6YGE - chains B and A; structure by X-ray diffraction, 1.60 A resolution.

== Chain B (and A) ==
Name: AfNADase
Source organism: Aspergillus fumigatus Af293
Notes: chain A of this document is another copy of the same molecule, construct and numbering; everything in this record applies to it too
Reference sequence: Q4WL81 (Q4WL81_ASPFU); residues 1-234 here = UniProt positions 1-234
Sequence (248 residues; row label = number of the first residue in the row):
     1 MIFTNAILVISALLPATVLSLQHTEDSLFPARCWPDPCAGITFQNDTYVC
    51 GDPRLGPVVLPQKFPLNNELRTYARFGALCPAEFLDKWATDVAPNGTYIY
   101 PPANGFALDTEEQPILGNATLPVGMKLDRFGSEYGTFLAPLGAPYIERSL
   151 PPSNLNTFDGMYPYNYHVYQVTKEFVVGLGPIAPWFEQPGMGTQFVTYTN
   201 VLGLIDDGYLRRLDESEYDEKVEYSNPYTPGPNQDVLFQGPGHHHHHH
Not modelled in the structure: 1-26, 235-248 (chain A: 1-25, 234-248)
Differences from the reference sequence: expression tag (235-248)
Curated features (UniProtKB/Swiss-Prot):
  - active site: Arg129, Gln194
  - binding site (NAD(+)): Phe130, Thr136, Arg148
  - binding site (Ca(2+)): Ser216, Asp219, Glu220, Glu223
  - glycosylation (N-linked (GlcNAc...) asparagine): Asn45, Asn95, Asn118
  - mutagenesis: Arg129 (R129A: Abolishes the NADase activity), Phe130 (F130A: Reduces the NADase activity), Phe137 (F137A: Abolishes the NADase activity), Gln194 (Q194A/K: Abolishes the NADase activity), Asp219 to Glu220 (Leads to a sevenfold reduction of the NADase activity)
Disulfides: Cys33-Cys80, Cys38-Cys50
Covalently attached groups: N-acetylglucosamine (NAG) linked to Asn45, Asn95; glycan linked to Asn118
Metal / ion sites: Ca2+: Ser216, Asp219, Glu220, Glu223
From the paper describing this entry:
  - contacts within the chain: Asp128-Arg148 (salt bridge)
  - Ca2+ coordination: Ser216, Asp219, Glu220, Glu223
  - post-translational modification sites: Asn45, Asn95, Asn118
  - mutagenesis - D219A/E220A: decreased catalytic activity on  NAD
  - catalytic residues: Arg129, Gln194 (proposed by the authors, not directly observed)
  - mutagenesis - R129A, F137A: abolished catalytic activity
  - mutagenesis - Q194A, Q194K: abolished catalytic activity on  NAD
  - mutagenesis - F130A: decreased catalytic activity

== Interface between chain B and chain A ==
Contacting residue pairs (110):
  Phe64(B) - Arg71(A)
  Phe64(B) - Thr72(A)
  Asn68(B) - Asn68(A)
  Asn68(B) - Arg71(A)
  Arg71(B) - Phe64(A)
  Arg71(B) - Asn68(A)
  Arg71(B) - Lys221(A)
  Thr72(B) - Phe64(A)
  Thr72(B) - Lys221(A)
  Thr72(B) - Tyr224(A)
  Tyr73(B) - Lys221(A)
  Ala74(B) - Lys221(A)
  Ala74(B) - Val222(A)  hydrophobic
  Gly77(B) - Val222(A)
  Gly77(B) - Ser225(A)
  Asp86(B) - Asn233(A)  hydrogen bond (backbone-side chain)
  Lys87(B) - Thr229(A)  hydrogen bond (side chain-backbone)
  Lys87(B) - Gly231(A)
  Lys87(B) - Pro232(A)
  Lys87(B) - Asn233(A)
  Trp88(B) - Pro230(A)
  Trp88(B) - Gly231(A)
  Trp88(B) - Pro232(A)
  Ala89(B) - Asn233(A)  hydrogen bond (backbone-side chain)
  Ile99(B) - Pro232(A)  hydrophobic
  Ile99(B) - Asn233(A)
  Leu108(B) - Ala119(A)
  Asp109(B) - Asn118(A)
  Thr110(B) - Asn118(A)  hydrogen bond (backbone-backbone)
  Thr110(B) - Ala119(A)
  Thr110(B) - Thr120(A)
  Ile115(B) - Leu116(A)
  Ile115(B) - Gly117(A)
  Ile115(B) - Leu179(A)
  Leu116(B) - Ile115(A)
  Gly117(B) - Ile115(A)
  Asn118(B) - Asp109(A)
  Asn118(B) - Thr110(A)  hydrogen bond (backbone-backbone)
  Ala119(B) - Leu108(A)
  Ala119(B) - Thr110(A)
  Thr120(B) - Thr110(A)
  Met125(B) - Met191(A)  hydrophobic
  Pro140(B) - Met191(A)  hydrophobic
  Ala143(B) - Glu147(A)
  Pro144(B) - Pro144(A)
  Pro144(B) - Glu147(A)
  Ile146(B) - Tyr224(A)
  Glu147(B) - Ala143(A)
  Glu147(B) - Pro144(A)
  Glu147(B) - Glu147(A)
  Val176(B) - Thr110(A)
  Leu179(B) - Ile115(A)
  Leu179(B) - Pro181(A)  hydrophobic
  Pro181(B) - Leu179(A)  hydrophobic
  Pro181(B) - Thr193(A)
  Pro184(B) - Asn226(A)
  Pro184(B) - Thr229(A)
  Trp185(B) - Pro232(A)
  Glu187(B) - Ser225(A)
  Glu187(B) - Asn226(A)  hydrogen bond (backbone-backbone)
  Glu187(B) - Pro227(A)
  Gln188(B) - Ser225(A)
  Gln188(B) - Asn226(A)  hydrogen bond (backbone-side chain)
  Pro189(B) - Tyr224(A)
  Pro189(B) - Asn226(A)
  Pro189(B) - Tyr228(A)
  Met191(B) - Met125(A)  hydrophobic
  Met191(B) - Pro140(A)  hydrophobic
  Met191(B) - Thr193(A)  hydrogen bond (backbone-side chain)
  Met191(B) - Phe195(A)  hydrophobic
  Gly192(B) - Thr193(A)  hydrogen bond (backbone-side chain)
  Thr193(B) - Pro181(A)
  Thr193(B) - Met191(A)  hydrogen bond (side chain-backbone)
  Thr193(B) - Gly192(A)  hydrogen bond (side chain-backbone)
  Phe195(B) - Met191(A)  hydrophobic
  Glu220(B) - Asp26(A)
  Lys221(B) - Asp26(A)  hydrogen bond (backbone-side chain)
  Lys221(B) - Arg71(A)
  Lys221(B) - Thr72(A)
  Lys221(B) - Tyr73(A)
  Lys221(B) - Ala74(A)
  Val222(B) - Ala74(A)  hydrophobic
  Val222(B) - Gly77(A)
  Val222(B) - Ala78(A)
  Tyr224(B) - Thr72(A)
  Tyr224(B) - Ile146(A)
  Tyr224(B) - Pro189(A)
  Ser225(B) - Gly77(A)
  Ser225(B) - Glu187(A)
  Ser225(B) - Gln188(A)
  Asn226(B) - Pro184(A)
  Asn226(B) - Glu187(A)  hydrogen bond (backbone-backbone)
  Asn226(B) - Gln188(A)  hydrogen bond (side chain-backbone)
  Asn226(B) - Pro189(A)
  Pro227(B) - Glu187(A)
  Thr229(B) - Lys87(A)  hydrogen bond (backbone-side chain)
  Thr229(B) - Pro184(A)
  Pro230(B) - Lys87(A)
  Pro230(B) - Trp88(A)
  Gly231(B) - Lys87(A)
  Gly231(B) - Trp88(A)
  Pro232(B) - Lys87(A)
  Pro232(B) - Trp88(A)
  Pro232(B) - Ile99(A)  hydrophobic
  Pro232(B) - Trp185(A)
  Gln234(B) - Asp86(A)  hydrogen bond (side chain-backbone)
  Gln234(B) - Lys87(A)
  Gln234(B) - Ala89(A)  hydrogen bond (side chain-backbone)
  Gln234(B) - Thr90(A)
  Gln234(B) - Ile99(A)
Also at the interface, not in a pair above, chain B (56 interface residues in all): Leu70, Ala78, Ala107, Gly142, Tyr228
Also at the interface, not in a pair above, chain A (57 interface residues in all): Leu70, Ala107, Gly142, Val176

== Overview ==
56 residues of chain B face 57 of chain A across their interface, with 17 hydrogen bonds. Polar pairs include
Asp86(B)-Asn233(A), Lys87(B)-Thr229(A) and Ala89(B)-Asn233(A). Covalently linked N-acetylglucosamine: at
Asn45(B) and Asn95(B). From the paper: catalytic residues Arg129(B) and Gln194(B); R129A and F137A of chain B
abolish catalytic activity; 6 substitutions were tested in all.
Both chains are AfNADase (Aspergillus fumigatus Af293). Entry 6YGE (NADase from Aspergillus fumigatus) was
determined by X-ray diffraction, deposited together with 6YGF and 6YGG.
